7EE6 - chains D and G of the 7 polymer chains in the assembly; structure by X-ray diffraction, 2.29 A resolution.

# Chain D
Protein: Subtilase cytotoxin subunit B-like protein
From: Salmonella enterica subsp. enterica serovar Typhi str. CT18
Reference sequence: A0A716TY65 (A0A716TY65_SALTI); residues 22-141 here = UniProt positions 22-141
Sequence (120 residues; row label = number of the first residue in the row):
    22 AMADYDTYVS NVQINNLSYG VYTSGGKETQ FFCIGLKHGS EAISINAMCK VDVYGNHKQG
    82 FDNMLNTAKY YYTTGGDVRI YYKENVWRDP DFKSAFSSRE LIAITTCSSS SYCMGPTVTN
Not modelled in the structure: 140-141
Disulfide bonds: C54-C70, C128-C134
Small-molecule neighbours:
  - acetone (ACN), molecule 1: L38, S39, Y40, F53, L86, A89, K90
  - acetone (ACN), molecule 2: G76, N77, V107, R109
  - citrate anion (FLC): D98, S130, S131

# Chain G
Protein: Pertussis-like toxin subunit ArtA
From: Salmonella enterica subsp. enterica serovar Typhi str. CT18
Reference sequence: A0A716AET8 (A0A716AET8_SALTI); numbering as in UniProt (aligned over 19-242)
Sequence (224 residues; each row starts with the number of its first residue):
    19 VDFVYRVDST PPDVIFRDGF SLLGYNRNFQ QFISGRSCSG GSSDSRYIAT TSSVNQTYAI
    79 ARAYYSRSTF KGNLYRYQIR ADNNFYSLLP SITYLETQGG HFNAYEKTMM RLQREYVSTL
   139 SILPENIQKA VALVYDSATG LVKDGVSTMN ASYLGLSTTS NPGVIPFLPE PQTYTQQRID
   199 AFGPLISSCF SIGSVCHSHR GQRADVYNMS FYDARPVIEL ILSK
Not modelled in the structure: 217-223
Disulfide bonds: C56-C207
Small-molecule neighbours:
  - acetone (ACN), molecule 1: R45, R64, T137, L138, F185
  - acetone (ACN), molecule 2: R80, G201, P202
  - acetone (ACN), molecule 3: S84, R85, S86, T87
  - acetone (ACN), molecule 4: Y112, V182, I183, P184, F185, L186
  - acetone (ACN), molecule 5: R129, L130, R132
  - acetone (ACN), molecule 6: G201, L203, Y230, V235
  - citrate anion (FLC), molecule 1: Y43, N44, R45, N46, Q49, P187, E188, Q190
  - citrate anion (FLC), molecule 2: S70, S71, V72, N73, R132

# How chain D and chain G interact
Residue-residue contacts (13; chain D residue first):
  Q34(D) - N73(G)
  G60(D) - N73(G)
  S61(D) - Y76(G)
  S61(D) - L159(G)
  S61(D) - V160(G)
  A63(D) - L159(G)
  Y91(D) - I239(G)  hydrophobic
  T94(D) - P202(G)
  T94(D) - L203(G)
  T94(D) - V235(G)
  T94(D) - I239(G)
  T95(D) - P202(G)
  D98(D) - N73(G)
Also at the interface, not in a pair above, chain D (14 interface residues in all): N36, K58, E62, N87, K90, G96
Also at the interface, not in a pair above, chain G (12 interface residues in all): R129, L130, K161, K242

# In short
14 residues of chain D face 12 of chain G across their interface. One citrate anion molecule is bound between
chain D and chain G. Chain D binds acetone. Chain G binds citrate anion and 6 copies of acetone.
Chain D is Subtilase cytotoxin subunit B-like protein and chain G is Pertussis-like toxin subunit ArtA, both
from Salmonella enterica subsp. enterica serovar Typhi str. CT18; the structure, Crystal structure of PltC
toxin, was determined by X-ray diffraction together with 7EE3 and 7EE4 from the same study.
